PDB entry 9G7F | electron microscopy, 2.93 A resolution | chains B and A of the 3 polymer chains in the assembly

[Chain B (and A)]
Protein: Acetyl-coenzyme A synthetase
From: Bacillus subtilis
Notes: EC 6.2.1.1; chain A of this document is another copy of the same molecule, construct and numbering; everything in this record applies to it too
Reference sequence: P39062 (ACSA_BACSU); residue numbers follow UniProt; this construct covers 1-572
Sequence (572 residues; row label = number of the first residue in the row):
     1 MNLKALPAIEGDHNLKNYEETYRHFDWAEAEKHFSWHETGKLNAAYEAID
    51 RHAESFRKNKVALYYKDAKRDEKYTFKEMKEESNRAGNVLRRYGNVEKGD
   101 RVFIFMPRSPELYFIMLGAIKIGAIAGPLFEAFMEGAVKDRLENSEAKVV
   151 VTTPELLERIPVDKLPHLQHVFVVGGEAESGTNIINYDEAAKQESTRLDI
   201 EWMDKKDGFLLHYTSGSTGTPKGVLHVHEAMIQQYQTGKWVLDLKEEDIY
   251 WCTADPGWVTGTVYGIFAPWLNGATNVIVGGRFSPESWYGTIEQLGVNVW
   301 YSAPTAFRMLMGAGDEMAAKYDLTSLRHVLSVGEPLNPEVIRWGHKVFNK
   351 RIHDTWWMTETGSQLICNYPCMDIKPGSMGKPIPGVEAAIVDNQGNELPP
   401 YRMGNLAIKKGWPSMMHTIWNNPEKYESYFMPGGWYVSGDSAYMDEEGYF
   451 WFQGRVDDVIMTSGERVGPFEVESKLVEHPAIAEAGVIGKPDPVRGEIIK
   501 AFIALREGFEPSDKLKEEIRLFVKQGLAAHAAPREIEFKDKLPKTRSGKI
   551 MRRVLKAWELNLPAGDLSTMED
Unresolved in the structure: 1-2, 453-466, 560-572 (chain A: 1-4, 453-572)
From the paper describing this entry:
  - catalytic residues: Lys549 (citing earlier work)
  - post-translational modification sites: Lys549 (citing earlier work)
  - conformationally variable residues: Val459 to Met461, His530 to Phe538
  - mutagenesis - K549A: decreased binding to Acetoin utilization protein AcuA

[Interface between chain B and chain A]
Residue-residue contacts (37):
  Ser55(B) - Glu247(A)
  Phe56(B) - Glu246(A)
  Phe56(B) - Glu247(A)
  Lys58(B) - Glu247(A)
  Lys58(B) - Asn298(A)
  Asn59(B) - Lys60(A)
  Asn59(B) - Val61(A)  hydrogen bond (backbone-backbone)
  Asn59(B) - Glu247(A)
  Asn59(B) - Asp248(A)  hydrogen bond (side chain-backbone)
  Asn59(B) - Ile249(A)
  Asn59(B) - Thr275(A)
  Val61(B) - Asn59(A)  hydrogen bond (backbone-backbone)
  Val61(B) - Thr75(A)
  Tyr64(B) - Thr75(A)
  Tyr64(B) - Glu78(A)  hydrogen bond
  Lys73(B) - Lys73(A)  hydrogen bond (backbone-side chain)
  Tyr74(B) - Lys73(A)
  Thr75(B) - Tyr64(A)  hydrogen bond
  Thr75(B) - Lys73(A)
  Lys77(B) - Tyr64(A)
  Lys77(B) - Ile249(A)
  Lys77(B) - Leu295(A)  hydrogen bond (side chain-backbone)
  Glu78(B) - Tyr64(A)
  Glu78(B) - Lys73(A)  salt bridge
  Glu78(B) - Gln294(A)
  Glu81(B) - Gln294(A)
  Glu246(B) - Phe56(A)
  Glu247(B) - Ser55(A)
  Glu247(B) - Phe56(A)
  Glu247(B) - Lys58(A)
  Glu247(B) - Asn59(A)
  Asp248(B) - Asn59(A)  hydrogen bond (backbone-side chain)
  Ile249(B) - Asn59(A)
  Thr275(B) - Asn59(A)  hydrogen bond
  Leu295(B) - Lys77(A)
  Gly296(B) - Lys77(A)
  Asn298(B) - Lys58(A)
Also at the interface, not in a pair above, chain B (22 interface residues in all): Lys60, Gln294
Also at the interface, not in a pair above, chain A (21 interface residues in all): Gly296, Ser325

[Overview]
22 residues of chain B and 21 residues of chain A are in contact, with 9 hydrogen bonds and 1 salt bridge.
Polar contacts include Glu78(B)-Lys73(A), Asn59(B)-Asp248(A) and Tyr64(B)-Glu78(A). The paper reports the
catalytic residue Lys549(B); K549A of chain B reduces binding to Acetoin utilization protein AcuA.
Both chains are Acetyl-coenzyme A synthetase (Bacillus subtilis). Entry 9G7F (Cryo-EM structure of
Acetyl-coenzyme A synthetase (AcsA) dimer) was determined by electron microscopy, deposited together with
9G79.
